Entry 8JZP (electron microscopy, 3.45 A resolution); this record covers chains B and C of the 6 polymer chains in the assembly.

Chain B:
Molecule: Guanine nucleotide-binding protein G(o) subunit alpha
From: Homo sapiens
Reference sequence: P09471 (GNAO_HUMAN); the construct has insertions or renumbered stretches relative to UniProt, so the offset changes along the chain: 4-54 = UniProt 4-54; 171-173 = UniProt 55-57; 182-230 = UniProt 182-230; 241-354 = UniProt 241-354
Chain sequence (240 residues; each row starts with the number of its first residue; note: 126 numbers in that range are skipped by the numbering (no residue carries them; nothing is unmodelled there); numbers below 1 keep their minus sign (Met-11 is residue -11)):
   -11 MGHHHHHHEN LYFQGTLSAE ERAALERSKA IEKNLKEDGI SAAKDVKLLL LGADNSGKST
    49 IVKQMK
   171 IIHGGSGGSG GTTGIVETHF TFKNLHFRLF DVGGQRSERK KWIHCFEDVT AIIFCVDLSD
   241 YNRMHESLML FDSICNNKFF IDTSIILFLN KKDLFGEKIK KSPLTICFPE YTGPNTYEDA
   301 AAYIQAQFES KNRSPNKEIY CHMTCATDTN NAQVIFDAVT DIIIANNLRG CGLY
Unresolved in the structure: -11 to 5, 171-182, 241-243
Differences from the reference sequence: initiating methionine (-11); expression tag (-10 to 3); engineered mutation Asp42 (Gly in P09471), Asn43 (Glu in P09471), Asp227 (Ala in P09471), Asp230 (Gly in P09471), Ala332 (Ile in P09471), Ile335 (Val in P09471); linker (174-181)
Curated features (UniProtKB/Swiss-Prot):
  - region: Lys35 to Ala41, Ser44 to Thr48 (G1 motif), Phe197 to Arg206 (G3 motif), Ile266 to Asp273 (G4 motif), Thr324 to Thr329 (G5 motif)
  - binding site (GTP): Lys46, Ser47, Thr48, Asn270, Asp273, Cys325
  - binding site (Mg(2+)): Ser47, Thr182
  - modified residue: Gln205 (5-glutamyl histamine), Cys351 (ADP-ribosylcysteine)
  - lipidation: Cys351 (S-palmitoyl cysteine)

Chain C:
Molecule: Guanine nucleotide-binding protein G(I)/G(S)/G(T) subunit beta-1
From: Homo sapiens
Reference sequence: P62873 (GBB1_HUMAN); residue numbers follow UniProt; this construct covers 2-340
Chain sequence (350 residues; row label = number of the first residue in the row; numbers below 1 keep their minus sign (Met-9 is residue -9)):
    -9 MHHHHHHGSS GSELDQLRQE AEQLKNQIRD ARKACADATL SQITNNIDPV GRIQMRTRRT
    51 LRGHLAKIYA MHWGTDSRLL VSASQDGKLI IWDSYTTNKV HAIPLRSSWV MTCAYAPSGN
   111 YVACGGLDNI CSIYNLKTRE GNVRVSRELA GHTGYLSCCR FLDDNQIVTS SGDTTCALWD
   171 IETGQQTTTF TGHTGDVMSL SLAPDTRLFV SGACDASAKL WDVREGMCRQ TFTGHESDIN
   231 AICFFPNGNA FATGSDDATC RLFDLRADQE LMTYSHDNII CGITSVSFSK SGRLLLAGYD
   291 DFNCNVWDAL KADRAGVLAG HDNRVSCLGV TDDGMAVATG SWDSFLKIWN
Unresolved in the structure: -9 to 2
Differences from the reference sequence: initiating methionine (-9); expression tag (-8 to 1)
Curated features (UniProtKB/Swiss-Prot):
  - modified residue: Ser2 (N-acetylserine), His266 (Phosphohistidine)
  - natural variant: Leu30 (L30F: In MRD42; uncertain significance), Arg52 (R52G: In MRD42), Gly64 (G64V: In MRD42), Asp76 (D76E: In MRD42; D76G: In MRD42), Gly77 (G77S: In MRD42), Lys78 (K78R: In MRD42), Ile80 (I80N: In MRD42; I80T: In MRD42), His91 (H91R: In MRD42; uncertain significance), Ala92 (A92T: In MRD42), Pro94 (P94S: In MRD42), Leu95 (L95P: In MRD42), Arg96 (R96L: In MRD42), 5 further natural variant entries in UniProt

Chain B / chain C interface:
Contacting residue pairs - 36 pairs, chain B then chain C:
  Arg15(B) - Val90(C)  hydrogen bond (side chain-backbone)
  Ser16(B) - Asn88(C)
  Ser16(B) - Lys89(C)  hydrogen bond (side chain-backbone)
  Ile19(B) - Lys89(C)
  Ile19(B) - Ala92(C)  hydrophobic
  Glu20(B) - Lys89(C)
  Leu23(B) - Gly53(C)
  Leu23(B) - Lys78(C)
  Leu23(B) - Ile80(C)  hydrophobic
  Lys24(B) - Leu55(C)
  Asp26(B) - Lys78(C)
  Gly27(B) - Leu55(C)
  Lys35(B) - Trp99(C)
  Thr183(B) - Asn119(C)
  Gly184(B) - Leu117(C)
  Gly184(B) - Asn119(C)  hydrogen bond (backbone-side chain)
  Ile185(B) - Trp99(C)
  Ile185(B) - Leu117(C)  hydrogen bond (backbone-backbone)
  Phe200(B) - Trp99(C)  hydrophobic
  Gln205(B) - Tyr145(C)
  Arg206(B) - Thr143(C)
  Ser207(B) - Tyr145(C)
  Ser207(B) - Asp186(C)
  Lys211(B) - Tyr145(C)
  Lys211(B) - Met188(C)
  Lys211(B) - Cys204(C)
  Lys211(B) - Asp228(C)
  His214(B) - Lys57(C)
  His214(B) - Tyr59(C)
  His214(B) - Trp332(C)
  Cys215(B) - Tyr59(C)  hydrogen bond
  Cys215(B) - Gln75(C)
  Cys215(B) - Trp99(C)
  Phe216(B) - Trp99(C)  hydrophobic
  Glu217(B) - Lys57(C)  salt bridge
  Phe259(B) - Arg314(C)
Interface residues without a listed pair, chain B (26 interface residues in all): Ala12, Leu13, Arg198, Trp212
Interface residues without a listed pair, chain C (30 interface residues in all): His91, Ser98, Met101, Asp118, Gly144, Gly162, Asn230, Asp246

Overview:
Chain B and chain C form an interface of 26 and 30 residues respectively; the contacts include 5 hydrogen
bonds and 1 salt bridge. Polar pairs include Glu217(B)-Lys57(C), Arg15(B)-Val90(C) and Ser16(B)-Lys89(C).
Chain B is Guanine nucleotide-binding protein G(o) subunit alpha and chain C is Guanine nucleotide-binding
protein G(I)/G(S)/G(T) subunit beta-1, both from Homo sapiens; the structure, Structure of mouse C5a-human
C5aR1-Go complex, was determined by electron microscopy.
